Entry 6XBK (electron microscopy, 3.24 A resolution); this record covers chains A and B of the 5 polymer chains in the assembly.

# Chain A
Name: Guanine nucleotide-binding protein G(i) subunit alpha-1
Source organism: Homo sapiens
UniProt: P63096 (GNAI1_HUMAN); numbering as in UniProt (aligned over 1-354)
Amino-acid sequence (354 residues; each row starts with the number of its first residue):
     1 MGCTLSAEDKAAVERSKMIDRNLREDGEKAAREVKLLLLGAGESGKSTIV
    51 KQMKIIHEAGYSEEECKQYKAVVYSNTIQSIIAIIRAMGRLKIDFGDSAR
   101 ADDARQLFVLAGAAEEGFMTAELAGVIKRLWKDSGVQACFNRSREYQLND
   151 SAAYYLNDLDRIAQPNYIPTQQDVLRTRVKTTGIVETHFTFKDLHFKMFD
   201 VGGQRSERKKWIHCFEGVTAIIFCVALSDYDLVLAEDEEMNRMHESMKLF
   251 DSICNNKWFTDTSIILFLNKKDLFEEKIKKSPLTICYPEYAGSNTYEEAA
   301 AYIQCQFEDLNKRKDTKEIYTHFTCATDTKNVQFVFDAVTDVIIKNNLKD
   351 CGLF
Disordered / not traced: 1-4, 55-182, 234-240
UniProt features mapped onto this chain:
  - region: Lys35 to Thr48 (G1 motif), Asp173 to Thr181 (G2 motif), Phe196 to Arg205 (G3 motif), Ile265 to Asp272 (G4 motif), Thr324 to Thr329 (G5 motif)
  - binding site (GTP): Glu43 to Thr48, Ser151, Leu175 to Thr181, Asp200 to Gln204, Asn269 to Asp272, Ala326
  - binding site (Mg(2+)): Ser47, Thr181
  - modified residue: Arg178 (ADP-ribosylarginine), Gln204 (Deamidated glutamine), Cys351 (ADP-ribosylcysteine)
  - lipidation: Gly2 (N-myristoyl glycine), Cys3 (S-palmitoyl cysteine)

# Chain B
Name: Guanine nucleotide-binding protein G(I)/G(S)/G(T) subunit beta-1
Source organism: Homo sapiens
UniProt: P62873 (GBB1_HUMAN); numbering as in UniProt (aligned over 2-340)
Amino-acid sequence (344 residues; numbered -3 to 340; the number before each row is that of its first residue; numbers below 1 keep their minus sign (Pro-3 is residue -3)):
    -3 PGSSGSELDQLRQEAEQLKNQIRDARKACADATLSQITNNIDPVGRIQMR
    47 TRRTLRGHLAKIYAMHWGTDSRLLVSASQDGKLIIWDSYTTNKVHAIPLR
    97 SSWVMTCAYAPSGNYVACGGLDNICSIYNLKTREGNVRVSRELAGHTGYL
   147 SCCRFLDDNQIVTSSGDTTCALWDIETGQQTTTFTGHTGDVMSLSLAPDT
   197 RLFVSGACDASAKLWDVREGMCRQTFTGHESDINAICFFPNGNAFATGSD
   247 DATCRLFDLRADQELMTYSHDNIICGITSVSFSKSGRLLLAGYDDFNCNV
   297 WDALKADRAGVLAGHDNRVSCLGVTDDGMAVATGSWDSFLKIWN
Disordered / not traced: -3 to 4
Disulfides: Cys121-Cys149
Sequence notes: expression tag (-3 to 1)
UniProt features mapped onto this chain:
  - modified residue: Ser2 (N-acetylserine), His266 (Phosphohistidine)

# Chain A / chain B interface
Pairs across the interface (47):
  Asp9(A) - Asn88(B)
  Val13(A) - Asn88(B)
  Arg15(A) - Val90(B)  hydrogen bond (side chain-backbone)
  Arg15(A) - His91(B)
  Ser16(A) - Asn88(B)
  Ser16(A) - Lys89(B)  hydrogen bond (side chain-backbone)
  Ile19(A) - Lys89(B)
  Asp20(A) - Lys89(B)  salt bridge
  Leu23(A) - Gly53(B)
  Leu23(A) - Leu55(B)
  Leu23(A) - Lys78(B)
  Leu23(A) - Ile80(B)  hydrophobic
  Leu23(A) - Ala92(B)  hydrophobic
  Asp26(A) - Lys78(B)  salt bridge
  Gly27(A) - Leu55(B)
  Gly183(A) - Asn119(B)  hydrogen bond (backbone-side chain)
  Ile184(A) - Trp99(B)
  Ile184(A) - Leu117(B)
  Ile184(A) - Asp118(B)
  Phe199(A) - Trp99(B)  hydrophobic
  Gln204(A) - Leu117(B)
  Gln204(A) - Gly144(B)
  Gln204(A) - Tyr145(B)
  Ser206(A) - Gly144(B)
  Ser206(A) - Tyr145(B)
  Ser206(A) - Gly162(B)  hydrogen bond (side chain-backbone)
  Ser206(A) - Asp186(B)
  Glu207(A) - Asp186(B)  hydrogen bond (backbone-side chain)
  Lys209(A) - Asp228(B)  salt bridge
  Lys210(A) - Tyr145(B)
  Lys210(A) - Met188(B)
  Lys210(A) - Cys204(B)
  Lys210(A) - Asp228(B)  salt bridge
  Lys210(A) - Asn230(B)  hydrogen bond
  Trp211(A) - Leu117(B)  hydrophobic
  Trp211(A) - Tyr145(B)
  His213(A) - Tyr59(B)
  His213(A) - Trp332(B)
  Cys214(A) - Tyr59(B)
  Cys214(A) - Gln75(B)  hydrogen bond
  Cys214(A) - Trp99(B)  hydrophobic
  Phe215(A) - Trp99(B)  hydrophobic
  Phe215(A) - Leu117(B)  hydrophobic
  Glu216(A) - Lys57(B)  salt bridge
  Glu216(A) - Trp332(B)
  Trp258(A) - Arg314(B)
  Trp258(A) - Trp332(B)  hydrophobic
Interface residues without a listed pair, chain A (26 interface residues in all): Ala12, Arg24, Arg205
Interface residues without a listed pair, chain B (28 interface residues in all): Met101, Asp246

# Summary
The interface between chain A and chain B involves 26 residues on one side and 28 on the other, with 7
hydrogen bonds and 5 salt bridges. Polar contacts include Asp20(A)-Lys89(B), Asp26(A)-Lys78(B) and
Lys209(A)-Asp228(B).
Chain A is Guanine nucleotide-binding protein G(i) subunit alpha-1 and chain B is Guanine nucleotide-binding
protein G(I)/G(S)/G(T) subunit beta-1, both from Homo sapiens; the structure, Structure of human
SMO-G111C/I496C complex with Gi, was determined by electron microscopy together with 6XBJ, 6XBL and 6XBM from
the same study.
